Entry 1Z17 (X-ray diffraction, 1.96 A resolution); this record covers chain A.

# Chain A
Protein: Leu/Ile/Val-binding protein
Organism: Escherichia coli
Notes: fragment: Matured protein (residues 24-367)
Reference sequence: P02917 (LIVJ_ECOLI); residues 1-344 here correspond to UniProt positions 24-367 (UniProt number = residue number + 23)
Sequence (344 residues; each row starts with the number of its first residue):
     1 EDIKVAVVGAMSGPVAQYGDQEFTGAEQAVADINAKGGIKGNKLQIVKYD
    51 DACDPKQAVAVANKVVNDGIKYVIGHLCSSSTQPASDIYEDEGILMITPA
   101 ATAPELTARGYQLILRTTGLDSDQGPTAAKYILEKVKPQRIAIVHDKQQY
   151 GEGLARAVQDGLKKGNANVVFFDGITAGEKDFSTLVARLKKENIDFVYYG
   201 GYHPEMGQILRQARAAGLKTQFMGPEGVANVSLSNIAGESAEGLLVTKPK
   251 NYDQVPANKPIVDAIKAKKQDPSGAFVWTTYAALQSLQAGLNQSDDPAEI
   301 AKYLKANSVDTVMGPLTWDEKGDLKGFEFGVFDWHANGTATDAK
Disulfide bonds: Cys-53/Cys-78
Small-molecule neighbours: isoleucine (ILE): Tyr-18, Leu-77, Cys-78, Ser-79, Ala-100, Ala-101, Thr-102, Ala-103, Tyr-150, Tyr-202, Glu-226, Gly-227, Phe-276

# Overview
Bound to chain A: isoleucine.
Chain A is Leu/Ile/Val-binding protein (Escherichia coli); the structure, Crystal structure analysis of
periplasmic Leu/Ile/Val-binding protein with bound ligand isoleucine, was determined by X-ray diffraction
together with 1Z15, 1Z16 and 1Z18 from the same study.
